6HPP - chains A and B of the 5 polymer chains in the assembly; structure by X-ray diffraction, 3.20 A resolution.

# Chain A (and B)
Protein: Proton-gated ion channel
Source organism: Gloeobacter violaceus (strain PCC 7421)
Notes: chain B of this document is another copy of the same molecule, construct and numbering; everything in this record applies to it too
UniProtKB: Q7NDN8 (GLIC_GLOVI); residues 1-317 here correspond to UniProt positions 43-359 (UniProt number = residue number + 42)
Sequence (317 residues; row label = number of the first residue in the row):
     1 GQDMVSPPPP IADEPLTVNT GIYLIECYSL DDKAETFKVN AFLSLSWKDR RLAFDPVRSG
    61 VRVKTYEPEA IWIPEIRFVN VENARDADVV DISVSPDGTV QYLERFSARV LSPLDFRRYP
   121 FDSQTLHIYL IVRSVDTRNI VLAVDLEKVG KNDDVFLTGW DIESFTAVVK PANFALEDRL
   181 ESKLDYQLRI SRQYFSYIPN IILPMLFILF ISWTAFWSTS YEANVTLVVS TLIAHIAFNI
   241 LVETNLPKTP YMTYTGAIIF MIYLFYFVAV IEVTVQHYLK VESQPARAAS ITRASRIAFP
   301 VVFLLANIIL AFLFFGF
Disordered / not traced: 1-4, 316-317
Ion coordination: Na+ near I71 (its only coordinating residue here)
Residues lining bound ligands:
  - propanoic acid (PPI), molecule 1: I25, F42, R105
  - propanoic acid (PPI), molecule 2: I73, P74, E75, I76, R85, Y102, E104
  - propanoic acid (PPI), molecule 3: R77, V79, I131, L176, E181
What the authors report for this chain:
  - binding site for propanoic acid: R77, R85, Y102, R105, E181

# Interface between chain A and chain B
Residue-residue contacts (74):
  Y23(A) with L176(B); E177(B)
  I25(A) with V79(B)
  E26(A) with V79(B); N80(B); L111(B)
  Y28(A) with E82(B), hydrogen bond (side chain-backbone)
  N40(A) with V81(B), hydrogen bond (side chain-backbone); E82(B), hydrogen bond (side chain-backbone)
  F42(A) with R77(B); L176(B), hydrophobic
  S44(A) with E177(B)
  V63(A) with D136(B)
  D86(A) with N83(B)
  V89(A) with E75(B)
  V90(A) with E75(B); R77(B); R133(B)
  D91(A) with R179(B), salt bridge
  S93(A) with R179(B), hydrogen bond
  L103(A) with R133(B); E177(B)
  R105(A) with R77(B); F78(B), hydrogen bond (side chain-backbone); V79(B), hydrogen bond (side chain-backbone)
  S107(A) with E82(B); N83(B), hydrogen bond
  Y119(A) with K248(B)
  K148(A) with E177(B)
  F156(A) with L111(B), hydrophobic; P113(B), hydrophobic
  T158(A) with E35(B), hydrogen bond; P247(B)
  G159(A) with K248(B)
  Q193(A) with P250(B)
  F195(A) with T249(B); P250(B); Y251(B); M252(B)
  S196(A) with K248(B); T249(B)
  Y197(A) with K248(B), hydrogen bond
  P199(A) with F260(B)
  N200(A) with N239(B); E243(B)
  L203(A) with F260(B), hydrophobic
  P204(A) with Y263(B)
  F207(A) with F260(B), hydrophobic; Y263(B), hydrophobic; L264(B), hydrophobic; F267(B)
  I208(A) with I236(B), hydrophobic
  F210(A) with F267(B), hydrophobic
  I211(A) with L232(B), hydrophobic; F267(B), hydrophobic; V270(B), hydrophobic
  T214(A) with V270(B); T274(B)
  W217(A) with T274(B); Y278(B)
  S218(A) with Y221(B)
  S220(A) with E222(B), hydrogen bond
  A223(A) with Y221(B), hydrophobic; V225(B)
  T226(A) with V225(B)
  L227(A) with Y221(B); V225(B), hydrophobic
  S230(A) with V229(B); I233(B)
  A234(A) with I236(B), hydrophobic
  F238(A) with I236(B), hydrophobic
  L241(A) with I240(B), hydrophobic
  N245(A) with K248(B)
  R296(A) with Y278(B)
Other interface residues (no listed pair), chain A (50 interface residues in all): S29, I201, T219, E222
Other interface residues (no listed pair), chain B (44 interface residues in all): K33, E181, T226, H277, V281

# Overview
50 residues of chain A and 44 residues of chain B are in contact; the contacts include 10 hydrogen bonds and 1
salt bridge. Polar contacts include D91(A)-R179(B), Y28(A)-E82(B) and N40(A)-V81(B). Chain A binds 3 copies of
propanoic acid. The paper reports a binding site for propanoic acid at R77(A), R85(A) and Y102(A) among
others.
Chain A and chain B are both Proton-gated ion channel (Gloeobacter violaceus (strain PCC 7421)); the
structure, X-ray structure of GLIC in complex with propionate, was determined by X-ray diffraction, deposited
together with 6HJA, 6HJB, 6HJI, 6HJZ and 6HJ3.
